Entry 7OMS (X-ray diffraction, 2.05 A resolution); this record covers chains AAA and BBB of the 3 polymer chains in the assembly.

# Chain AAA (and BBB)
Protein: Glyco_hydro_42M domain-containing protein
Organism: Bacteroides salyersiae
Notes: chain BBB of this document is another copy of the same molecule, construct and numbering; everything in this record applies to it too
Reference sequence: I9SUA3 (I9SUA3_9BACE); residues 32-683 here correspond to UniProt positions 22-673 (UniProt number = residue number - 10)
Sequence (674 residues; row label = number of the first residue in the row):
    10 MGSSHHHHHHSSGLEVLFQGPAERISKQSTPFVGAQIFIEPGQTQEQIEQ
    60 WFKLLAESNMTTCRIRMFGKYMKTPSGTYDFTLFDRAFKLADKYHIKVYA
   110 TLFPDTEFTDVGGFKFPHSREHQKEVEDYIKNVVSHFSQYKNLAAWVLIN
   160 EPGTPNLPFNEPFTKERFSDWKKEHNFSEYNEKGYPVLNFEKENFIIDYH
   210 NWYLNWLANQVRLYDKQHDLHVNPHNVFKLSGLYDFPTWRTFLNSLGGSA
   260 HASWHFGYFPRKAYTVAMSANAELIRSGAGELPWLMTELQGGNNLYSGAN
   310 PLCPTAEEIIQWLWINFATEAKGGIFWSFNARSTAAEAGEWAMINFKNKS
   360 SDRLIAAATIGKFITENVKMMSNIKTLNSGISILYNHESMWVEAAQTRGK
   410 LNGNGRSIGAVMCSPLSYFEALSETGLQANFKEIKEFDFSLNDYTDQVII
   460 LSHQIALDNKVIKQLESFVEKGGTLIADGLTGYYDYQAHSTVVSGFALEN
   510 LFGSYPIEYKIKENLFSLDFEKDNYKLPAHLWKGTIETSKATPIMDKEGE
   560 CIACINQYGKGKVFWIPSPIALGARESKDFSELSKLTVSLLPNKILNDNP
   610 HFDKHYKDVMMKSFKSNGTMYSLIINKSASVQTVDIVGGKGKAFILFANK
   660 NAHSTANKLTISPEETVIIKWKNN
Not modelled in the structure: 10-25, 85, 682-683 (chain BBB: 10-30, 533, 683)
Construct notes: initiating methionine (10); expression tag (11-31)
Glycans and other covalent adducts: compound VKH linked to Glu-297
Residues lining bound ligands: VKH ((1R,2R,3S,4R,5R,6R)-5-(hydroxymethyl)-7-azabicyclo[4.1.0]heptane-2,3,4-triol): Arg-75, Val-120, Gly-121, Asn-159, Glu-160, His-260, Trp-263, Trp-336, Arg-341, Glu-346, Trp-350
From the paper describing this entry:
  - conformationally variable residues: His-260

# How chain AAA and chain BBB interact
Contacting residue pairs - 75 pairs, chain AAA then chain BBB:
  Glu-188(AAA) / Lys-79(BBB)  salt bridge
  Tyr-189(AAA) / Pro-50(BBB)  hydrophobic
  Tyr-189(AAA) / Lys-79(BBB)
  Tyr-189(AAA) / Tyr-80(BBB)
  Lys-192(AAA) / Gly-51(BBB)
  Gly-193(AAA) / Pro-50(BBB)
  Gly-193(AAA) / Gly-51(BBB)
  Tyr-194(AAA) / Glu-49(BBB)
  Tyr-194(AAA) / Pro-50(BBB)
  Tyr-194(AAA) / Gly-51(BBB)  hydrogen bond (side chain-backbone)
  Tyr-194(AAA) / Gln-52(BBB)
  Tyr-194(AAA) / Gln-56(BBB)  hydrogen bond
  Tyr-194(AAA) / Ser-342(BBB)
  Pro-195(AAA) / Glu-49(BBB)
  Pro-195(AAA) / Pro-50(BBB)
  Pro-195(AAA) / Tyr-80(BBB)
  Pro-195(AAA) / Phe-117(BBB)  hydrophobic
  Pro-195(AAA) / Thr-343(BBB)  hydrogen bond (backbone-side chain)
  Val-196(AAA) / Thr-343(BBB)
  Leu-197(AAA) / Phe-117(BBB)  hydrophobic
  Leu-197(AAA) / Ala-344(BBB)  hydrophobic
  Gln-405(AAA) / Tyr-305(BBB)
  Gln-405(AAA) / Ala-344(BBB)  hydrogen bond (side chain-backbone)
  Gln-405(AAA) / Ala-345(BBB)
  Gly-414(AAA) / Tyr-305(BBB)
  Arg-415(AAA) / Leu-304(BBB)  hydrogen bond (side chain-backbone)
  Arg-415(AAA) / Tyr-305(BBB)  hydrogen bond (side chain-backbone)
  Arg-415(AAA) / Ser-306(BBB)  hydrogen bond (side chain-backbone)
  Arg-415(AAA) / Gly-307(BBB)  hydrogen bond (side chain-backbone)
  Arg-415(AAA) / Pro-310(BBB)
  His-462(AAA) / Tyr-305(BBB)
  Ile-464(AAA) / Tyr-305(BBB)
  Leu-489(AAA) / Leu-304(BBB)  hydrophobic
  Tyr-492(AAA) / Leu-304(BBB)
  Tyr-492(AAA) / Ala-347(BBB)  hydrogen bond (side chain-backbone)
  Tyr-492(AAA) / Gly-348(BBB)  hydrogen bond (side chain-backbone)
  Tyr-492(AAA) / Phe-355(BBB)
  Tyr-493(AAA) / Tyr-305(BBB)
  Tyr-493(AAA) / Ala-347(BBB)  hydrophobic
  Gln-496(AAA) / Thr-343(BBB)
  Ala-497(AAA) / Thr-343(BBB)
  Ala-497(AAA) / Ala-344(BBB)  hydrogen bond (backbone-backbone)
  His-498(AAA) / Ser-342(BBB)  hydrogen bond
  His-498(AAA) / Thr-343(BBB)  hydrogen bond
  Ser-499(AAA) / Ser-342(BBB)  hydrogen bond (backbone-backbone)
  Val-501(AAA) / Phe-355(BBB)  hydrophobic
  Val-502(AAA) / Ala-340(BBB)
  Val-502(AAA) / Arg-341(BBB)
  Val-502(AAA) / Ser-342(BBB)
  Val-502(AAA) / Gly-348(BBB)
  Tyr-514(AAA) / Phe-355(BBB)
  Tyr-514(AAA) / Lys-356(BBB)
  Pro-515(AAA) / Phe-355(BBB)
  Ile-516(AAA) / Asn-354(BBB)
  Ile-516(AAA) / Phe-355(BBB)  hydrogen bond (backbone-backbone)
  Ile-516(AAA) / Lys-356(BBB)
  Glu-517(AAA) / Asn-354(BBB)
  Glu-517(AAA) / Phe-355(BBB)
  Glu-517(AAA) / Ser-360(BBB)
  Glu-517(AAA) / Arg-362(BBB)  salt bridge
  Tyr-518(AAA) / Asn-302(BBB)  hydrogen bond (backbone-side chain)
  Tyr-518(AAA) / Leu-304(BBB)  hydrophobic
  Tyr-518(AAA) / Phe-355(BBB)  hydrophobic
  Lys-519(AAA) / Asn-302(BBB)
  Lys-519(AAA) / Cys-312(BBB)
  Lys-519(AAA) / Asp-361(BBB)  salt bridge
  Ile-520(AAA) / Asn-302(BBB)  hydrogen bond (backbone-side chain)
  Ile-520(AAA) / Asn-303(BBB)
  Ile-520(AAA) / Pro-310(BBB)  hydrophobic
  Ile-520(AAA) / Leu-311(BBB)  hydrophobic
  Ile-520(AAA) / Cys-312(BBB)
  Trp-541(AAA) / Asn-303(BBB)
  Trp-541(AAA) / Leu-304(BBB)  hydrogen bond (side chain-backbone)
  Glu-546(AAA) / Lys-356(BBB)  salt bridge
  Glu-546(AAA) / Lys-358(BBB)  salt bridge
Interface residues without a listed pair, chain AAA (34 interface residues in all): Thr-406, Arg-407, Ser-503
Interface residues without a listed pair, chain BBB (35 interface residues in all): Val-120, Glu-346, Glu-349

# In short
34 residues of chain AAA and 35 residues of chain BBB are in contact; the contacts include 18 hydrogen bonds
and 5 salt bridges. Polar pairs include Glu-188(AAA)/Lys-79(BBB), Glu-517(AAA)/Arg-362(BBB) and
Lys-519(AAA)/Asp-361(BBB). Covalently linked compound VKH: at Glu-297(AAA). The paper reports conformational
variability at His-260(AAA).
Chain AAA and chain BBB are both Glyco_hydro_42M domain-containing protein (Bacteroides salyersiae); the
structure, Bs164 in complex with mannocyclophellitol aziridine, was determined by X-ray diffraction together
with 7OP6, 7ODJ, 7OMI and 7OP7 from the same study.
